4ZI7 - chains C and E of the 6 polymer chains in the assembly; structure by X-ray diffraction, 2.51 A resolution.

== Chain C ==
Name: Tubulin alpha-1B chain
From: Sus scrofa
UniProt: Q2XVP4 (TBA1B_PIG); residue numbers follow UniProt; this construct covers 1-451
Sequence (451 residues; numbered 1 to 451; the number before each row is that of its first residue):
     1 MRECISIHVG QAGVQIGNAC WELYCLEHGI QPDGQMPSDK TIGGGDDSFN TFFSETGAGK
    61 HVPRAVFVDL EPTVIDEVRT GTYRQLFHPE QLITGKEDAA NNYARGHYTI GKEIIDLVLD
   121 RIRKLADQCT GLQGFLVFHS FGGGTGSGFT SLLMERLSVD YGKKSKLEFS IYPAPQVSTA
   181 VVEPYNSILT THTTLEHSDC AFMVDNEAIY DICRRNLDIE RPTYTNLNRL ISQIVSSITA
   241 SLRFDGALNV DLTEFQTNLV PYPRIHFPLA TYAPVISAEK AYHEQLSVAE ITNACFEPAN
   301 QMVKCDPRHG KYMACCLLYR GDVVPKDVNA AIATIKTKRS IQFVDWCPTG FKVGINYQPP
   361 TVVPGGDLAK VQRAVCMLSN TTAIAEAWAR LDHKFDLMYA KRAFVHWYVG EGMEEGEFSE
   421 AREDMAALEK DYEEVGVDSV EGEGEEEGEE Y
Disordered / not traced: 441-451
Ion coordination: Ca2+ site 1: Asp-39, Thr-41, Gly-44, Glu-55; Ca2+ site 2 near Asp-218 (its only coordinating residue here)
Ligand contacts:
  - 4SL (N,beta,beta-trimethyl-L-phenylalanyl-N-[(3S,4Z)-5-carboxy-2-methylhex-4-en-3-yl]-N,3-dimethyl-L-valinamide): Leu-248, Pro-325, Val-328, Asn-329, Ile-332, Phe-351, Val-353, Ile-355
  - GTP (guanosine-5'-triphosphate): Gly-10, Gln-11, Ala-12, Gln-15, Ile-16, Asp-69, Asp-98, Ala-99, Ala-100, Asn-101, Ser-140, Gly-142, Gly-143, Gly-144, Thr-145, Gly-146, Ile-171, Pro-173, Val-177, Ser-178, Thr-179, Glu-183, Asn-206, Tyr-224, Leu-227, Asn-228, Ile-231
Swiss-Prot annotation at these positions:
  - motif: Met-1 to Cys-4 (MREC motif)
  - active site: Glu-254
  - binding site (GTP): Gly-10, Gln-11, Ala-12, Gln-15, Glu-71, Ala-99, Ser-140, Gly-143, Gly-144, Thr-145, Gly-146, Thr-179, Glu-183, Asn-206, Tyr-224, Asn-228, Leu-252
  - binding site (Mg(2+)): Glu-71
  - site: Tyr-451 (Involved in polymerization)
  - modified residue: Lys-40 (N6,N6,N6-trimethyllysine), Ser-48 (Phosphoserine), Ser-232 (Phosphoserine), Tyr-282 (3'-nitrotyrosine), Arg-339 (Omega-N-methylarginine), Ser-439 (Phosphoserine), Glu-443 (5-glutamyl polyglutamate), Glu-445 (5-glutamyl polyglutamate), Tyr-451 (3'-nitrotyrosine)
  - cross-link (Glycyl lysine isopeptide (Lys-Gly)): Lys-326 (interchain with G-Cter in ubiquitin), Lys-370 (interchain with G-Cter in ubiquitin)
What the authors report for this chain:
  - binding site for 4SL: Leu-248, Pro-325, Val-328, Asn-329, Ile-332, Phe-351, Val-353, Ile-355

== Chain E ==
Name: Stathmin-4
From: Rattus norvegicus
UniProt: P63043 (STMN4_RAT); residues 5-145 here correspond to UniProt positions 49-189 (UniProt number = residue number + 44)
Sequence (143 residues; each row starts with the number of its first residue):
     3 MADMEVIELN KCTSGQSFEV ILKPPSFDGV PEFNASLPRR RDPSLEEIQK KLEAAEERRK
    63 YQEAELLKHL AEKREHEREV IQKAIEENNN FIKMAKEKLA QKMESNKENR EAHLAAMLER
   123 LQEKDKHAEE VRKNKELKEE ASR
Disordered / not traced: 3-5, 29-43, 144-145
Construct notes: expression tag (3-4)
Swiss-Prot annotation at these positions:
  - modified residue: Ser-46 (Phosphoserine)

== Interface between chain C and chain E ==
Contacting residue pairs - 29 pairs, chain C then chain E:
  His-107(C) with Lys-104(E); Met-105(E)
  Tyr-108(C) with Lys-104(E); Met-105(E), hydrophobic; Asn-108(E)
  Lys-112(C) with Met-105(E)
  Glu-155(C) with Leu-101(E); Lys-104(E), salt bridge
  Arg-156(C) with Leu-101(E)
  Ser-158(C) with Ile-94(E)
  Val-159(C) with Ile-94(E); Lys-98(E)
  Gly-162(C) with Phe-93(E); Ile-94(E)
  Lys-163(C) with Asn-90(E)
  Thr-193(C) with Lys-104(E)
  Glu-196(C) with Phe-93(E)
  His-197(C) with Phe-93(E); Ala-97(E)
  Gly-410(C) with Arg-112(E); His-115(E)
  Glu-411(C) with Asn-108(E), hydrogen bond (backbone-side chain); Arg-112(E), salt bridge
  Gly-412(C) with Asn-108(E); Asn-111(E), hydrogen bond (backbone-side chain); Arg-112(E)
  Met-413(C) with Asn-108(E)
  Glu-414(C) with Ser-107(E), hydrogen bond; Asn-111(E), hydrogen bond
Other interface residues (no listed pair), chain C (19 interface residues in all): Thr-109, Leu-152

== In short ==
19 residues of chain C and 13 residues of chain E are in contact; the contacts include 4 hydrogen bonds and 2
salt bridges. Among the polar pairs are Glu-155(C)/Lys-104(E), Glu-411(C)/Arg-112(E) and
Glu-411(C)/Asn-108(E). Chain C binds compound 4SL and GTP. The paper reports a binding site for 4SL at
Leu-248(C), Pro-325(C) and Val-328(C) among others.
Chain C is Tubulin alpha-1B chain (Sus scrofa) and chain E is Stathmin-4 (Rattus norvegicus); the structure,
Crystal structure of tubulin-stathmin-ttl-HTI286 complex, was determined by X-ray diffraction together with
4ZHQ, 4ZOL and 5BMV from the same study.
